PDB entry 4QJE | X-ray diffraction, 1.85 A resolution | chains A and C of the 4 polymer chains in the assembly

# Chain A (and C)
Molecule: Betaine aldehyde dehydrogenase
Source organism: Staphylococcus aureus subsp. aureus
Notes: EC 1.2.1.8; chain C of this document is another copy of the same molecule, construct and numbering; everything in this record applies to it too
Reference sequence: Q5HCU0 (Q5HCU0_STAAC); residues 1-496 here = UniProt positions 1-496
Chain sequence (517 residues; numbered -20 to 496; the number before each row is that of its first residue; numbers below 1 keep their minus sign (Met-20 is residue -20)):
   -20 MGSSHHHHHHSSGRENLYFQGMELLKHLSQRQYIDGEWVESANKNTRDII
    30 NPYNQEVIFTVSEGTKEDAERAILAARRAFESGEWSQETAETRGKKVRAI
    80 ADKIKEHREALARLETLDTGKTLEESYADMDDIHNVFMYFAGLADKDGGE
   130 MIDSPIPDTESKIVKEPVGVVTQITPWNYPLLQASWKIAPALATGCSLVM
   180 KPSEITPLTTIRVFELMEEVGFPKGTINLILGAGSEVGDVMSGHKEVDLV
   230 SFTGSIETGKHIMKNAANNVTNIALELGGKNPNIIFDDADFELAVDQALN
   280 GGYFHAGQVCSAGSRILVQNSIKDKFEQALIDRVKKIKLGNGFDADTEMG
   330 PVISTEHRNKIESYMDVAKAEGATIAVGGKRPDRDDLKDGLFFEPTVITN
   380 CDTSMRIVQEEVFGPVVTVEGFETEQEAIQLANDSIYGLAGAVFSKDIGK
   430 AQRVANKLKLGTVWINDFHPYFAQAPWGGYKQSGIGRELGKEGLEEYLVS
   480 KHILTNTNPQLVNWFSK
Disordered / not traced: -20 to 3 (chain C: -20 to 0)
Differences from the reference sequence: expression tag (-20 to 0); engineered mutation Ser234 (Gly in Q5HCU0)
Modified positions: Cys289 (3-sulfinoalanine; CSD)
Bound ions: Na+ site 1: Ile29, Asp97, Ile184; Na+ site 2: Val249 (shared with 2 residues of chain B); Na+ site 3: Lys460, Gly463 (shared with 1 residue of chain B)
Reported in the primary citation:
  - conformationally variable residues (loop rearrangement, side-chain flip): Tyr158, Val288 to Ser290, Tyr450
  - post-translational modification sites: Cys289
  - catalytic residues: Glu255 (by similarity / conservation)
  - specificity-determining residues: Ile28 (proposed by the authors, not directly observed)

# Interface between chain A and chain C
Residue-residue contacts - 34 pairs, chain A then chain C:
  Thr68(A) - Ser133(C)
  Thr68(A) - Pro134(C)
  Ala69(A) - Asp132(C)
  Glu70(A) - Pro134(C)
  Lys125(A) - Glu129(C)
  Asp126(A) - Met130(C)
  Asp126(A) - Ile131(C)
  Asp126(A) - Asp132(C)  hydrogen bond (backbone-backbone)
  Gly127(A) - Met130(C)  hydrogen bond (backbone-backbone)
  Gly127(A) - Asp132(C)
  Gly128(A) - Glu129(C)
  Gly128(A) - Met130(C)  hydrogen bond (backbone-backbone)
  Glu129(A) - Gly128(C)
  Glu129(A) - Glu129(C)
  Glu129(A) - Met130(C)
  Met130(A) - Asp126(C)
  Met130(A) - Gly127(C)  hydrogen bond (backbone-backbone)
  Met130(A) - Gly128(C)  hydrogen bond (backbone-backbone)
  Met130(A) - Glu129(C)
  Met130(A) - Met130(C)  hydrophobic
  Met130(A) - Lys141(C)
  Met130(A) - Ile142(C)
  Ile131(A) - Asp126(C)
  Asp132(A) - Ala69(C)
  Asp132(A) - Asp126(C)  hydrogen bond (backbone-backbone)
  Asp132(A) - Gly127(C)
  Ser133(A) - Thr68(C)
  Pro134(A) - Thr68(C)
  Pro134(A) - Glu70(C)
  Glu139(A) - Lys141(C)  salt bridge
  Lys141(A) - Met130(C)
  Lys141(A) - Glu139(C)  salt bridge
  Ile142(A) - Met130(C)
  Gln431(A) - Gln431(C)
Interface residues without a listed pair, chain A (20 interface residues in all): Ile135, Pro136, Val143
Interface residues without a listed pair, chain C (19 interface residues in all): Ala123, Pro136, Val143

# In short
20 residues of chain A and 19 residues of chain C are in contact, with 6 hydrogen bonds and 2 salt bridges.
Polar contacts include Glu139(A)-Lys141(C), Asp126(A)-Asp132(C) and Gly127(A)-Met130(C). Ile29(A), Asp97(A)
and Ile184(A) coordinate Na+ site 1. Lys460(A) and Gly463(A) coordinate Na+ site 3. From the paper: the
catalytic residue Glu255(A); the specificity determinant Ile28(A).
Both chains are Betaine aldehyde dehydrogenase (Staphylococcus aureus subsp. aureus). Entry 4QJE (1.85
Angstrom resolution crystal structure of apo betaine aldehyde dehydrogenase (betB) G234S mutant from
Staphylococcus aureus ...) was determined by X-ray diffraction (same publication as 4QTO, 4QN2, 4Q92, 4NU9 and
4NEA).
